8VTO - chains H and L of the 3 polymer chains in the assembly; structure by X-ray diffraction, 3.09 A resolution.

# Chain H
Molecule: Reaction center protein H chain
Source organism: Cereibacter sphaeroides
UniProt: P0C0Y7 (RCEH_RHOSH); numbering as in UniProt (aligned over 11-250)
Chain sequence (240 residues; each row starts with the number of its first residue):
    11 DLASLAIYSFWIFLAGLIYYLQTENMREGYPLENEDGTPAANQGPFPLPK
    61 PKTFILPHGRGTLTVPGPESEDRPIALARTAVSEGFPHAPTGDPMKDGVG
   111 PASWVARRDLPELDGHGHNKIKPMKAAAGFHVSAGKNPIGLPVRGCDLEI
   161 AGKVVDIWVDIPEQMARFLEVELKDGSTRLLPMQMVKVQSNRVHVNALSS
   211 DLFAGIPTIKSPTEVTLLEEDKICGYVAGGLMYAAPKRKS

# Chain L
Molecule: Reaction center protein L chain
Source organism: Cereibacter sphaeroides
UniProt: P0C0Y8 (RCEL_RHOSH); residues 1-281 here correspond to UniProt positions 2-282 (UniProt number = residue number + 1)
Chain sequence (281 residues; row label = number of the first residue in the row):
     1 ALLSFERKYRVPGGTLVGGNLFDFWVGPFYVGFFGVATFFFAALGIILIA
    51 WSAVLQGTWNPQLISVYPPALEYGLGGAPLAKGGLWQIITICATGAFVSW
   101 ALREVEICRKLGIGYHIPFAFAFAILAYLTLVLFRPVMMGAWGYAFPYGI
   151 WTHLDWVSNTGYTYGNFHYNPAHMIAISFFFTNALALALHGALVLSAANP
   201 EKGKEMRTPDHEDTFFRDLVGYSIGTLGIHRLGLLLSLSAVFFSALCMII
   251 TGTIWFDQWVDWWQWWVKLPWWANIPGGING
Metal / ion sites: Fe ion: His190, His230 (shared with 3 residues of chain M)
Small-molecule neighbours:
  - bacteriochlorophyll a (BCL), molecule 1: Ile46, Tyr128, Leu131, Phe146, Ile150, Trp151, His153, Leu154, Trp156, Val157
  - bacteriochlorophyll a (BCL), molecule 2: Phe97, Phe121, Ala124, Ile125, Ala127, Tyr128, Leu131, Trp156, Val157, Ser158, Thr160, Gly161, Tyr162, Asn166, Phe167, His168, His173, Ala176, Ile177, Phe180, Phe181, Val241, Ser244, Ala245, Cys247, Met248
  - bacteriochlorophyll a (BCL), molecule 3: Val157, Tyr162, His168, Phe181
  - bacteriochlorophyll a (BCL), molecule 4: His168, Met174, Ile177, Ser178, Phe181, Thr182, Leu185
  - bacteriopheophytin a (BPH), molecule 1: Thr38, Phe41, Ala42, Gly45, Ile89, Cys92, Ala93, Ala96, Phe97, Trp100, Glu104, Ile117, Ala120, Phe121, Phe123, Ala124, Tyr128, Phe146, Tyr148, Gly149, Ile150, His153, Ser237, Leu238, Val241
  - bacteriopheophytin a (BPH), molecule 2: Phe181, Ala184, Leu185, Ala188, Leu189, Leu219, Val220

# How chain H and chain L interact
Pairs across the interface - 58 pairs, chain H then chain L:
  Gly39(H) - Leu3(L)
  Gly39(H) - Ser4(L)  hydrogen bond (backbone-backbone)
  Gly39(H) - Phe5(L)
  Tyr40(H) - Leu3(L)  hydrophobic
  Leu42(H) - Ala1(L)  hydrophobic
  Leu42(H) - Leu2(L)
  Leu42(H) - Leu3(L)  hydrophobic
  Glu43(H) - Ala1(L)
  Glu43(H) - Leu2(L)  hydrogen bond (backbone-backbone)
  Glu43(H) - Ser4(L)
  Glu45(H) - Arg7(L)
  Ala50(H) - Ala1(L)  hydrophobic
  Lys62(H) - Asn199(L)  hydrogen bond
  Phe64(H) - Ala198(L)
  Phe64(H) - Met206(L)  hydrophobic
  Ile65(H) - Gly203(L)
  Ile65(H) - Glu205(L)
  Ile65(H) - Met206(L)  hydrogen bond (backbone-backbone)
  Pro67(H) - Glu205(L)
  Pro67(H) - Met206(L)
  His68(H) - Glu205(L)
  Glu79(H) - Ser4(L)  hydrogen bond
  Glu81(H) - Ser4(L)
  Glu81(H) - Phe5(L)
  Glu81(H) - Lys8(L)  salt bridge
  Leu87(H) - Arg7(L)
  Leu87(H) - Lys8(L)
  Arg89(H) - Arg7(L)
  Gly95(H) - Phe24(L)
  Gly95(H) - Trp25(L)  hydrogen bond (backbone-backbone)
  Phe96(H) - Phe24(L)  hydrophobic
  Pro97(H) - Arg10(L)
  Pro97(H) - Val11(L)
  Pro97(H) - Pro12(L)
  Pro97(H) - Asp23(L)
  Pro97(H) - Trp25(L)  hydrophobic
  His98(H) - Arg7(L)  hydrogen bond
  His98(H) - Arg10(L)  hydrogen bond (backbone-backbone)
  His98(H) - Val11(L)
  His98(H) - Pro12(L)
  Gly110(H) - Lys8(L)  hydrogen bond (backbone-backbone)
  Gly110(H) - Tyr9(L)
  Gly110(H) - Val11(L)
  Pro111(H) - Val11(L)
  Pro111(H) - Lys110(L)
  Pro111(H) - Gly112(L)
  Ser113(H) - Lys8(L)
  Ser113(H) - Tyr9(L)
  Val115(H) - Tyr9(L)
  Asp124(H) - Asp210(L)
  Gly125(H) - Thr208(L)
  Gly125(H) - Asp210(L)  hydrogen bond (backbone-side chain)
  Pro172(H) - Asp210(L)
  Glu173(H) - Thr226(L)  hydrogen bond
  Met242(H) - Gly13(L)
  Met242(H) - Gly14(L)
  Met242(H) - Arg109(L)
  Tyr243(H) - Val11(L)
Interface residues without a listed pair, chain H (44 interface residues in all): Glu38, Pro41, Leu66, Arg83, Ile85, Ala88, Ala99, Pro100, Val109, Trp114, Glu122, His126, Lys130, Met175, Ala238
Interface residues without a listed pair, chain L (32 interface residues in all): Leu111, Lys204, Pro209, Asp213, Leu227

# Overview
The interface between chain H and chain L involves 44 residues on one side and 32 on the other, with 11
hydrogen bonds and 1 salt bridge. Among the polar pairs are Glu81(H)-Lys8(L), Lys62(H)-Asn199(L) and
Glu79(H)-Ser4(L).
Here chain H is Reaction center protein H chain and chain L is Reaction center protein L chain, both from
Cereibacter sphaeroides. Entry 8VTO (Crystal structure of R. sphaeroides Photosynthetic Reaction Center
variant Y(M210)2-methylphenylalanine) was determined by X-ray diffraction together with 8VTJ, 8VTK, 8VTL, 8VTM
and 8VTN from the same study.
